Entry 1D3Q (X-ray diffraction, 2.90 A resolution); this record covers chains B and H of the 3 polymer chains in the assembly.

[Chain B]
Molecule: Alpha-thrombin
Source organism: Homo sapiens
Notes: EC 3.4.21.5
UniProt: P00734 (THRB_HUMAN); residues 37-295 here correspond to UniProt positions 364-622 (UniProt number = residue number + 327)
Chain sequence (259 residues; row label = number of the first residue in the row):
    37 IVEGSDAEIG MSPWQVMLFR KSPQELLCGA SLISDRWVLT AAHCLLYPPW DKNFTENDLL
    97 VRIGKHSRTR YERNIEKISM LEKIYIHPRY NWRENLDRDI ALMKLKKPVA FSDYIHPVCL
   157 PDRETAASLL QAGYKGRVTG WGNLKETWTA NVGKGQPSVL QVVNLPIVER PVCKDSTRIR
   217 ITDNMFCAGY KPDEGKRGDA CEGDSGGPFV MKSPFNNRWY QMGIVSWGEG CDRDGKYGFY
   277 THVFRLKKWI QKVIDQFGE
Disordered / not traced: 184-190, 294-295
Disulfides: Cys-64/Cys-80, Cys-209/Cys-223, Cys-237/Cys-267
Glycans and other covalent adducts: N-acetylglucosamine (NAG) linked to Asn-89
UniProt features mapped onto this chain:
  - region: Ala-224 to Val-246 (High affinity receptor-binding region which is also known as the TP508 peptide)
  - active site (Charge relay system): His-79, Asp-135, Ser-241
  - glycosylation: Asn-89 (N-linked (GlcNAc...) (complex) asparagine)

[Chain H]
Molecule: Hirugen
Source organism: Hirudo medicinalis
UniProt: P28501 (ITHA_HIRME); residues 300-311 here correspond to UniProt positions 54-65 (UniProt number = residue number - 246)
Chain sequence (12 residues; row label = number of the first residue in the row):
   300 GDFEEIPEEY LQ
Modified positions: Tyr-309 (o-sulfo-l-tyrosine; TYS)

[Chain B / chain H interface]
Pairs across the interface (22):
  Phe-55(B) with Phe-302(H), hydrophobic
  Gln-60(B) with Phe-302(H); Glu-303(H); Ile-305(H); Leu-310(H)
  Leu-62(B) with Phe-302(H)
  Leu-96(B) with Ile-305(H), hydrophobic; Tyr-309(H)
  Arg-98(B) with Ile-305(H)
  Arg-104(B) with Gly-300(H); Phe-302(H)
  Thr-105(B) with Asp-301(H); Phe-302(H); Glu-303(H), hydrogen bond (backbone-backbone)
  Arg-106(B) with Glu-303(H), salt bridge
  Tyr-107(B) with Glu-303(H); Pro-306(H); Tyr-309(H)
  Glu-112(B) with Tyr-309(H)
  Lys-113(B) with Tyr-309(H)
  Ile-114(B) with Tyr-309(H)
  Met-116(B) with Gln-311(H)
Interface residues without a listed pair, chain B (15 interface residues in all): Lys-57, Glu-61
Interface residues without a listed pair, chain H (10 interface residues in all): Glu-304

[Summary]
15 residues of chain B face 10 of chain H across their interface; the contacts include 1 hydrogen bond and 1
salt bridge. Among the polar pairs are Arg-106(B)/Glu-303(H) and Thr-105(B)/Glu-303(H). From UniProt: 3
active-site residues on chain B.
Here chain B is Alpha-thrombin (Homo sapiens) and chain H is Hirugen (Hirudo medicinalis). Entry 1D3Q (Crystal
structure of human alpha thrombin in complex with benzo[b]thiophene inhibitor 2) was determined by X-ray
diffraction together with 1D3D, 1D3P and 1D3T from the same study.
